6RDK - chains T and X of the 31 polymer chains in the assembly; structure by electron microscopy, 3.70 A resolution.

Chain T:
Name: ATP synthase subunit alpha
Source organism: Polytomella sp. Pringsheim 198.80
Reference sequence: A0ZW40 (A0ZW40_9CHLO); residues 1-562 here = UniProt positions 1-562
Sequence (562 residues; each row starts with the number of its first residue):
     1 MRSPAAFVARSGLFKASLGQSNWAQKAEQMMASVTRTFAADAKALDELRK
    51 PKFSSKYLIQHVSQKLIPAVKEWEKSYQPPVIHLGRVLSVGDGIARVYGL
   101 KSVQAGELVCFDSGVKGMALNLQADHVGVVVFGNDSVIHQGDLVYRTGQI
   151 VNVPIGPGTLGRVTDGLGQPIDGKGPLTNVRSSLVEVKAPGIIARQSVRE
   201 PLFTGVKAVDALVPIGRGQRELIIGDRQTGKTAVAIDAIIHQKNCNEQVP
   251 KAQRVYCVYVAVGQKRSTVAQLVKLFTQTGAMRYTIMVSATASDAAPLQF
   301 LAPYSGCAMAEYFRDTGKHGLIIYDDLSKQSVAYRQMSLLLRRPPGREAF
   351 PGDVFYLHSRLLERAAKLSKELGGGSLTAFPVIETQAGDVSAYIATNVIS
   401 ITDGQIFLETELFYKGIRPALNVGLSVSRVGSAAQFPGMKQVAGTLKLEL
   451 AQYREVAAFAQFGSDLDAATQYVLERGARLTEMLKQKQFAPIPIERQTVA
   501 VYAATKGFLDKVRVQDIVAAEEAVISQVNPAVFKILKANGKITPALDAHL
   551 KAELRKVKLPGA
Unresolved in the structure: 1-39
Sequence notes: conflict Arg266 (Lys in A0ZW40)
Ion coordination: Mg2+: Thr232 (together with ATP)
Small-molecule neighbours:
  - ADP (adenosine-5'-diphosphate): Val427, Ser428, Arg429
  - ATP (adenosine-5'-triphosphate): Arg227, Gln228, Thr229, Gly230, Lys231, Thr232, Ala233, Asp326, Glu384, Phe413, Arg418, Pro419, Gln486, Lys487, Gln488

Chain X:
Name: ATP synthase subunit beta
Source organism: Polytomella sp. Pringsheim 198.80
Notes: EC 7.1.2.2
Reference sequence: A0ZW41 (A0ZW41_9CHLO); residues 1-574 here = UniProt positions 1-574
Sequence (574 residues; numbered 1 to 574; the number before each row is that of its first residue):
     1 MALRYAAGLAKNVVQRQGASLNIARAFAAEPAPAIDAGYVSQVIGPVVDV
    51 RFDGELPSILSSLEVEGHSVRLVLEVAQHMGDNTVRCIAMDSTDGLVRGQ
   101 KVVDTGSPIKVPVGRGTLGRIMNVIGEPVDEQGPIDAADIWSIHREAPEF
   151 TEQSTEQEILVTGIKVVDLLAPYQRGGKIGLFGGAGVGKTVLIMELINNV
   201 AKAHGGFSVFAGVGERTREGNDLYREMIESGVIKLGAERGNSKCTLVYGQ
   251 MNEPPGARARVALTGLTVAEYFRDIEGQDVLLFVDNIFRFTQANSEVSAL
   301 LGRIPSAVGYQPTLATDLGGLQERITTTTKGSITSVQAVYVPADDLTDPA
   351 PATTFAHLDATTVLSRSIAELGIYPAVDPLDSTSRMLNPNVIGAEHYNVA
   401 RGVQKVLQDYKNLQDIIAILGMDELSEEDKLTVARARKIQRFLSQPFQVA
   451 EVFTGTPGKYVDLADTISGFQGVLTGKYDDLPEMAFYMVGDIKEVKEKAD
   501 KMAKDIASRKEADNKKVSEELKDIPSLDKLVSEIKEVVIEEDDGLEEDFK
   551 AEALSSETVVLNEEGKSVPLPKKN
Unresolved in the structure: 1-32
Sequence notes: conflict Ala350 (Gly in A0ZW41), Leu387 (Arg in A0ZW41)
Ion coordination: Mg2+: Thr190, Glu215 (together with ADP)
Small-molecule neighbours:
  - ADP (adenosine-5'-diphosphate): Ala185, Gly186, Val187, Gly188, Lys189, Thr190, Val191, Glu215, Arg216, Glu219, Tyr374, Gln445, Phe447, Ala450, Phe453, Thr454, Met488
  - ATP (adenosine-5'-triphosphate): Ser384, Arg385, Leu387, Asn388, Tyr397, Arg401

How chain T and chain X interact:
Pairs across the interface (91):
  Leu88(T) - Gly81(X)
  Ser89(T) - His79(X)
  Ser89(T) - Met80(X)
  Ser89(T) - Gly81(X)
  Val90(T) - Ile59(X)
  Val90(T) - Gln78(X)
  Val90(T) - His79(X)  hydrogen bond (backbone-backbone)
  Gly91(T) - Gln78(X)
  Asp92(T) - Gln78(X)  hydrogen bond
  Asp92(T) - Arg303(X)  salt bridge
  Asn134(T) - Glu146(X)
  Asp135(T) - Ile59(X)
  Ser136(T) - Ser58(X)  hydrogen bond (backbone-side chain)
  Ser136(T) - Ile59(X)
  Ser136(T) - Leu60(X)
  Ile138(T) - Ile59(X)
  His139(T) - Ser58(X)
  His139(T) - His79(X)
  Gln140(T) - Leu56(X)
  Gln140(T) - His79(X)  hydrogen bond (backbone-side chain)
  Gln140(T) - Gly81(X)  hydrogen bond (side chain-backbone)
  Gln140(T) - Asn83(X)  hydrogen bond (side chain-backbone)
  Val163(T) - Phe150(X)  hydrophobic
  Ile171(T) - Phe150(X)
  Ile171(T) - Thr151(X)
  Asp172(T) - Thr151(X)
  Gly173(T) - Thr151(X)
  Arg227(T) - Phe355(X)
  Arg227(T) - Asp381(X)
  Gln228(T) - Thr383(X)
  Gln228(T) - Arg385(X)
  Lys265(T) - Lys178(X)
  Lys265(T) - Glu323(X)
  Lys265(T) - His357(X)
  Lys265(T) - Leu358(X)  hydrogen bond (side chain-backbone)
  Lys265(T) - Asp359(X)  salt bridge
  Arg266(T) - Ala147(X)
  Arg266(T) - Pro148(X)  hydrogen bond (side chain-backbone)
  Arg266(T) - Glu149(X)
  Arg266(T) - Gln153(X)
  Arg266(T) - Glu323(X)  hydrogen bond (backbone-side chain)
  Ser267(T) - Gln153(X)  hydrogen bond
  Val269(T) - Phe150(X)  hydrophobic
  Ala270(T) - Phe150(X)
  Ala270(T) - Gln153(X)
  Gln271(T) - Thr155(X)  hydrogen bond
  Gln271(T) - Glu156(X)
  Gln271(T) - Gln157(X)
  Val273(T) - Phe150(X)  hydrophobic
  Lys274(T) - Thr155(X)
  Ala292(T) - Gly319(X)
  Ala292(T) - His357(X)
  Ser293(T) - Ala147(X)
  Ser293(T) - Glu323(X)
  Ala296(T) - Thr316(X)
  Gln299(T) - Thr316(X)
  Lys329(T) - Ala356(X)
  Arg335(T) - Ser306(X)
  Gln336(T) - Pro312(X)
  Gln336(T) - Thr313(X)
  Gln336(T) - Thr316(X)  hydrogen bond
  Leu339(T) - Ile304(X)
  Leu339(T) - Pro305(X)
  Leu339(T) - Ser306(X)
  Leu340(T) - Pro312(X)  hydrophobic
  Leu340(T) - Thr313(X)
  Arg342(T) - Gly302(X)  hydrogen bond (side chain-backbone)
  Arg342(T) - Ile304(X)
  Arg343(T) - Ile304(X)
  Pro345(T) - Ile304(X)  hydrophobic
  Glu348(T) - Ala307(X)
  Ala349(T) - Ser306(X)
  Ala349(T) - Ala307(X)
  Gln386(T) - Leu346(X)
  Gln386(T) - Thr347(X)
  Gln386(T) - Ala352(X)
  Glu411(T) - Gln408(X)
  Phe413(T) - Arg401(X)
  Tyr414(T) - Leu380(X)
  Tyr414(T) - Thr383(X)
  Tyr414(T) - Gln404(X)
  Tyr414(T) - Lys405(X)
  Tyr414(T) - Gln408(X)
  Lys415(T) - Lys405(X)  hydrogen bond (backbone-side chain)
  Lys415(T) - Gln408(X)
  Lys415(T) - Asp409(X)
  Lys415(T) - Asn412(X)
  Arg418(T) - Arg401(X)
  Gln461(T) - Ile416(X)
  Phe462(T) - Ile416(X)  hydrophobic
  Phe462(T) - Glu424(X)
Interface residues without a listed pair, chain T (56 interface residues in all): Gly263, Asp294, Ala295, Val332, Glu384, Ala387, Gly416, Gln488, Phe489
Interface residues without a listed pair, chain X (63 interface residues in all): Pro57, Ala77, Asp82, Thr84, Ser154, Ala315, Gly320, Thr326, Asn388, Asn390, Tyr397, Leu413

Overview:
56 residues of chain T face 63 of chain X across their interface, with 14 hydrogen bonds and 2 salt bridges.
Among the polar pairs are Asp92(T)-Arg303(X), Lys265(T)-Asp359(X) and Asp92(T)-Gln78(X). ATP is bound between
chain T and chain X. Ligands of chain T: ADP.
Here chain T is ATP synthase subunit alpha and chain X is ATP synthase subunit beta, both from Polytomella sp.
Pringsheim 198.80. Entry 6RDK (Cryo-EM structure of Polytomella F-ATP synthase, Rotary substate 1B, composite
map) was determined by electron microscopy, deposited together with 6RD4, 6RD5, 6RD6, 6RD7, 6RD8, 6RD9 and 46
further entries.
